7VLE - chains B and D of the 8 polymer chains in the assembly; structure by X-ray diffraction, 2.30 A resolution.

# Chain B
Name: Extracellular A2 globin
Source organism: Lamellibrachia satsuma
Reference sequence: S0BBR6 (S0BBR6_LAMSA); residues 1-144 here correspond to UniProt positions 17-160 (UniProt number = residue number + 16)
Amino-acid sequence (144 residues; numbered 1 to 144; the number before each row is that of its first residue):
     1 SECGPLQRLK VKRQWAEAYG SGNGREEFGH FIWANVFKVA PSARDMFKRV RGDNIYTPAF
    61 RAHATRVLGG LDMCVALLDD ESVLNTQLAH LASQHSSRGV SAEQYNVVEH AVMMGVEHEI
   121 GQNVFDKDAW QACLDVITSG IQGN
Cystine bridges: C3-C133
Bound ions: heme Fe: H95 (together with oxygen molecule)
Ligand contacts:
  - heme (HEM): M46, F47, R49, V50, H63, R66, V67, G70, L71, L91, Q94, H95, R98, V100, Q104, Y105, V108, T138, I141
  - heme / oxygen molecule: W33, M46, F47, R49, V50, H63, R66, V67, G70, L71, L91, Q94, H95, R98, V100, Q104, Y105, V108, T138, I141
  - oxygen molecule (OXY): W33, F47, H63, V67, H95

# Chain D
Name: Extracellular B1 globin
Source organism: Lamellibrachia satsuma
Reference sequence: S0BAP9 (S0BAP9_LAMSA); residues 1-149 here correspond to UniProt positions 20-168 (UniProt number = residue number + 19)
Amino-acid sequence (149 residues; numbered 1 to 149; the number before each row is that of its first residue):
     1 SEFCSEADAT IVIKQWNQIY NAGIGAKSRW TMGNEIFSSL FKLKPESEVL FNNVNVANMS
    61 SGAFHAHTVR VLSGLDMGIN YLNDAGTLTS LTAHLAAQHV ARTGLKAVYF DAMGKVLMTV
   121 LPSLIDNFNP DAWRNCLLPL KNAIAKGLP
Unresolved in the structure: 1-2
Cystine bridges: C4-C136
Covalent attachments: glycan linked to N58
Bound ions: heme Fe: H99 (together with oxygen molecule)
Ligand contacts:
  - heme (HEM): L40, S47, L50, F51, N53, V54, H67, R70, V71, G74, L75, L95, Q98, H99, R102, L105, Y109, F110, M113, L117, I144
  - heme / oxygen molecule: F37, L40, S47, L50, F51, N53, V54, H67, R70, V71, G74, L75, L95, Q98, H99, R102, L105, Y109, F110, M113, L117, I144
  - oxygen molecule (OXY): F37, F51, H67, V71, H99

# Interface between chain B and chain D
Pairs across the interface - 21 pairs, chain B then chain D:
  P5(B) - T31(D)
  P5(B) - E35(D)
  L6(B) - E35(D)
  L6(B) - V120(D)  hydrophobic
  L6(B) - L124(D)
  L9(B) - S28(D)
  L9(B) - M32(D)  hydrophobic
  L9(B) - L124(D)  hydrophobic
  K10(B) - P122(D)
  K10(B) - S123(D)
  K10(B) - L124(D)
  K10(B) - I125(D)  hydrogen bond (side chain-backbone)
  K10(B) - D126(D)  salt bridge
  R13(B) - Q18(D)
  R13(B) - L124(D)  hydrogen bond (side chain-backbone)
  R13(B) - D126(D)  salt bridge
  Q14(B) - D126(D)  hydrogen bond
  D79(B) - K27(D)  salt bridge
  N123(B) - N127(D)  hydrogen bond
  V124(B) - D126(D)
  V124(B) - N127(D)
Interface residues without a listed pair, chain B (12 interface residues in all): E17, D80, D126

# Summary
12 residues of chain B face 13 of chain D across their interface, with 4 hydrogen bonds and 3 salt bridges.
Polar pairs include K10(B)-D126(D), R13(B)-D126(D) and D79(B)-K27(D). Bound to chain B: heme, oxygen molecule
and heme / oxygen molecule.
Here chain B is Extracellular A2 globin and chain D is Extracellular B1 globin, both from Lamellibrachia
satsuma. Entry 7VLE (Oxy-deoxy intermediate of V2 hemoglobin at 55% oxygen saturation) was determined by X-ray
diffraction (same publication as 7VLC, 7VLD and 7VLF).
